PDB entry 4XZS | X-ray diffraction, 2.12 A resolution | chain A

[Chain A]
Name: Maltose-binding periplasmic protein, TP53-regulated inhibitor of apoptosis 1
Source organism: Escherichia coli K-12
UniProtKB: chimeric construct of P0AEX9, O43715: residues 1-366 from P0AEX9 (MALE_ECOLI) positions 27-392 (UniProt number = residue number + 26); residues 371-445 from O43715 positions 2-76 (UniProt number = residue number - 369)
Chain sequence (446 residues; each row starts with the number of its first residue; numbering starts at 0):
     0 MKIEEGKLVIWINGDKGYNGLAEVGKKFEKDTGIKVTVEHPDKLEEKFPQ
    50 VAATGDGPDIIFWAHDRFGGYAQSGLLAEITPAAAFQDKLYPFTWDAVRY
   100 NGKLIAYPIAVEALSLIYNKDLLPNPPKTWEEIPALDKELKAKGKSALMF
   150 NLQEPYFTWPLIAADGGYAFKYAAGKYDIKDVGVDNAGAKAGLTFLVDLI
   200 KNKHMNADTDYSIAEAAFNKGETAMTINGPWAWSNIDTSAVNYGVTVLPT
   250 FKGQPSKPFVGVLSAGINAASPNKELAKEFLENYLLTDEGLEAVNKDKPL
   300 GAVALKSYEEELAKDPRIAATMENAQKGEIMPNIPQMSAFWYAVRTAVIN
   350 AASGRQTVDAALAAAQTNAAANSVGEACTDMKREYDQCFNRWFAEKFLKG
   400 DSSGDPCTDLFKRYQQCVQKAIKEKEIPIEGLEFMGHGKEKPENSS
Unresolved in the structure: 0, 422-445
Construct notes: initiating methionine (0); conflict A82 (Asp108 in P0AEX9), A83 (Lys109 in P0AEX9), A172 (Glu198 in P0AEX9), A173 (Asn199 in P0AEX9), A239 (Lys265 in P0AEX9), A359 (Glu385 in P0AEX9), A362 (Lys388 in P0AEX9), A363 (Asp389 in P0AEX9); linker (367-370)
Disulfide bonds: C377-C416
Curated features (UniProtKB/Swiss-Prot):
  - motif: C377 to C387 (Cx9C motif 1), C406 to C416 (Cx9C motif 2)
  - site (Important for interaction with PRELID3A): F396, F410
From the paper describing this entry:
  - contacts within the chain: C387-C406 (disulfide)

[Overview]
The paper reports contacts within the chain involving C377, C416 and C387 among others.
Chain A is Maltose-binding periplasmic protein, TP53-regulated inhibitor of apoptosis 1 (Escherichia coli
K-12); the structure, Crystal Structure of TRIAP1-MBP fusion, was determined by X-ray diffraction (same
publication as 4XZV).
